PDB entry 1JP6 | X-ray diffraction, 2.30 A resolution | chain A

[Chain A]
Protein: myoglobin
From: Physeter catodon
Reference sequence: P02185 (MYG_PHYCA); residue numbers follow UniProt; this construct covers 1-153
Sequence (153 residues; numbered 1 to 153; the number before each row is that of its first residue):
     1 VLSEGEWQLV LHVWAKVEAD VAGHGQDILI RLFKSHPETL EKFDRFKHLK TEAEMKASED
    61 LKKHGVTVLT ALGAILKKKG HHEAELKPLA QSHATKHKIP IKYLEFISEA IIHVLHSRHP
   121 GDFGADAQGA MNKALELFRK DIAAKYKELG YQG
Disordered / not traced: 153
Metal / ion sites: heme Fe near His-93 (its only coordinating residue here)
Ligand contacts: heme (HEM): Leu-32, Thr-39, Lys-42, Phe-43, Arg-45, His-64, Thr-67, Val-68, Ala-71, Leu-72, Leu-89, Ser-92, His-93, His-97, Ile-99, Tyr-103, Leu-104, Ile-107, Ile-111, Phe-138

[Overview]
Chain A binds heme.
Chain A is myoglobin (Physeter catodon); the structure, Sperm Whale met-Myoglobin (room temperature; room
pressure), was determined by X-ray diffraction (same publication as 1JP8, 1JP9 and 1JPB).
